PDB entry 5UWR | X-ray diffraction, 2.24 A resolution | chains C and D of the 4 polymer chains in the assembly

Chain C:
Name: Exportin-1
Source organism: Saccharomyces cerevisiae
UniProtKB: P30822 (XPO1_YEAST); numbering as in UniProt; present here: 1-376, 414-1058
Chain sequence (1024 residues; numbered -2 to 1058; 37 numbers in that range are skipped by the numbering (no residue carries them; nothing is unmodelled there); the number before each row is that of its first residue; numbers below 1 keep their minus sign (Gly-2 is residue -2)):
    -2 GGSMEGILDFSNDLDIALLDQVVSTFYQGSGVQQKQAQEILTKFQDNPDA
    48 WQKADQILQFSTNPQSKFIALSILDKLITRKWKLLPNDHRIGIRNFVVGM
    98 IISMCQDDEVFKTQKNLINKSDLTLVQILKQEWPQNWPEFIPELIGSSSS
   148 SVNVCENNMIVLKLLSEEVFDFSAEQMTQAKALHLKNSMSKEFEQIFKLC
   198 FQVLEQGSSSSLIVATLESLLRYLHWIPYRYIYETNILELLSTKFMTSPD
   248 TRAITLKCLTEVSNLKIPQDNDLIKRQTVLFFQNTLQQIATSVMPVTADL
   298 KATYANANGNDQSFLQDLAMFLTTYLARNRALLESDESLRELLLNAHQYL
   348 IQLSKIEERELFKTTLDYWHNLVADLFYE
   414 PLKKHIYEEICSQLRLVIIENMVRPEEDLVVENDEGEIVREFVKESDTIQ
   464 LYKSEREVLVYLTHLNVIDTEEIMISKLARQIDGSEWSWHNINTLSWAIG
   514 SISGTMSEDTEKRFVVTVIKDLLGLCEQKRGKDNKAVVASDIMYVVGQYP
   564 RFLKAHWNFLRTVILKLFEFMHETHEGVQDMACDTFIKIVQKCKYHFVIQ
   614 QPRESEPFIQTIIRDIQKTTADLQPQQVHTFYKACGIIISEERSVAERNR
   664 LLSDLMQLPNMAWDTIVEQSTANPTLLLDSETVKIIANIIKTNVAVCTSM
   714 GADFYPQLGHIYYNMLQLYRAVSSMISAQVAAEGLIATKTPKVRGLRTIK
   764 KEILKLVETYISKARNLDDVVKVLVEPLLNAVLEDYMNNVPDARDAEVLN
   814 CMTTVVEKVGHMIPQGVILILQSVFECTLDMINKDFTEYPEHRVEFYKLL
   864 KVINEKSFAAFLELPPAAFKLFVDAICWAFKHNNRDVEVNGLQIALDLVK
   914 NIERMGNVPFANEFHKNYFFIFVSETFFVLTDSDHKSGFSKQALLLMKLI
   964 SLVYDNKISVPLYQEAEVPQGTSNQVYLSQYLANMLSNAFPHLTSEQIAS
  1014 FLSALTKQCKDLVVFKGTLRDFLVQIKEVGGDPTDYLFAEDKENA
Not modelled in the structure: -2 to -1, 441-456, 1053-1058
Sequence notes: expression tag (-2 to 0); conflict Asp441 (Val in P30822), Gly537 (Asp in P30822), Cys539 (Thr in P30822), Glu540 (Val in P30822), Gln541 (Lys in P30822), Cys1022 (Tyr in P30822)

Chain D:
Name: Cell division cycle 7-related protein kinase
Source organism: Homo sapiens
UniProtKB: O00311 (CDC7_HUMAN); numbering as in UniProt (aligned over 456-478)
Chain sequence (27 residues; numbered 452 to 478; the number before each row is that of its first residue):
   452 GGSYQDLRKLCERLRGMDSSTPKLTSD
Not modelled in the structure: 452-456, 469-478
Sequence notes: expression tag (452-455)

Interface between chain C and chain D:
Residue-residue contacts - 19 pairs, chain C then chain D:
  Val529(C) - Leu461(D)  hydrophobic
  Ile532(C) - Leu461(D)  hydrophobic
  Lys533(C) - Arg464(D)  hydrogen bond (backbone-side chain)
  Leu536(C) - Leu461(D)  hydrophobic
  Leu536(C) - Arg464(D)
  Leu536(C) - Met468(D)  hydrophobic
  Gly537(C) - Arg464(D)
  Cys539(C) - Met468(D)  hydrophobic
  Glu540(C) - Arg464(D)  salt bridge
  His569(C) - Leu458(D)
  Asn571(C) - Cys462(D)
  Phe572(C) - Cys462(D)  hydrophobic
  Phe572(C) - Leu465(D)  hydrophobic
  Thr575(C) - Cys462(D)
  Thr575(C) - Arg466(D)  hydrogen bond
  Val576(C) - Leu465(D)  hydrophobic
  Lys579(C) - Leu465(D)
  Lys579(C) - Arg466(D)
  Lys579(C) - Met468(D)  hydrogen bond (side chain-backbone)
Other interface residues (no listed pair), chain C (19 interface residues in all): Lys525, Ala552, Ile555, Arg574, Glu582, Phe583
Other interface residues (no listed pair), chain D (8 interface residues in all): Asp457
Interface features reported in the paper:
  - interface residues, chain D: Met468(D)

In short:
The interface between chain C and chain D involves 19 residues on one side and 8 on the other; the contacts
include 3 hydrogen bonds and 1 salt bridge. Polar contacts include Glu540(C)-Arg464(D), Lys533(C)-Arg464(D)
and Thr575(C)-Arg466(D). From the paper: the interface residue Met468(D).
Chain C is Exportin-1 (Saccharomyces cerevisiae) and chain D is Cell division cycle 7-related protein kinase
(Homo sapiens); the structure, Crystal Structure of CDC7 NES Peptide (extended) in complex with
CRM1-Ran-RanBP1, was determined by X-ray diffraction together with 5UWH, 5UWI, 5UWJ, 5UWO, 5UWP, 5UWQ and 4
further entries from the same study.
